4XDE - chain A; structure by X-ray diffraction, 2.14 A resolution.

Chain A:
Molecule: Coagulation factor XII
Organism: Homo sapiens
Notes: EC 3.4.21.38; fragment: protease domain
Reference sequence: P00748 (FA12_HUMAN); residues 354-596 here correspond to UniProt positions 373-615 (UniProt number = residue number + 19)
Amino-acid sequence (257 residues; row label = number of the first residue in the row):
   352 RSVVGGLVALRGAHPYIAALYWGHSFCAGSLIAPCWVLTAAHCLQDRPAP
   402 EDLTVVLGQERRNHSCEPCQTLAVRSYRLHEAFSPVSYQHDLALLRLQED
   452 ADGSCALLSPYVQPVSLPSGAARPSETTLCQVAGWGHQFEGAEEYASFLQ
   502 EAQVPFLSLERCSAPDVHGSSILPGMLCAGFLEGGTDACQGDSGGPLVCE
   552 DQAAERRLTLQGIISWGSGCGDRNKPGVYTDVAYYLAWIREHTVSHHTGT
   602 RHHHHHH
Not modelled in the structure: 352-358, 600-608
Disulfides: Cys378-Cys394, Cys386-Cys456, Cys417-Cys420, Cys481-Cys550, Cys513-Cys529, Cys540-Cys571
Construct notes: expression tag (352-353, 597-608); engineered mutation Ser467 (Cys486 in P00748)
Small-molecule neighbours: citrate anion (FLC): Pro436, Val437, Ser438, Tyr439, Ser522, Trp567
Curated features (UniProtKB/Swiss-Prot):
  - active site (Charge relay system): His393, Asp442, Ser544
  - glycosylation: Asn414 (N-linked (GlcNAc...) asparagine)

Summary:
Bound to chain A: citrate anion. From UniProt: 3 active-site residues.
Chain A is Coagulation factor XII (Homo sapiens); the structure, Coagulation Factor XII protease domain
crystal structure, was determined by X-ray diffraction, deposited together with 4XE4.
